6MRJ - chains D and L of the 6 polymer chains in the assembly; structure by X-ray diffraction, 2.80 A resolution.

# Chain D
Name: Nickel-responsive regulator
Organism: Helicobacter pylori (strain ATCC 700392 / 26695)
UniProtKB: O25896 (NIKR_HELPY); residue numbers follow UniProt; this construct covers 1-148
Amino-acid sequence (148 residues; each row starts with the number of its first residue):
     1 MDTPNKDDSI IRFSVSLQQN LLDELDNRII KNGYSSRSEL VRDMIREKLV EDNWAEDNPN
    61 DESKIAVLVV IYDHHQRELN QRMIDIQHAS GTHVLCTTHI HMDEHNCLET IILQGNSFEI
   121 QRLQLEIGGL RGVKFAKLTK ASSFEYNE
Not modelled in the structure: 1-5, 144-148
Bound ions: Ni2+ site 1: His88 (shared with 3 residues of chain A); Ni2+ site 2: His99, His101, Cys107 (shared with 1 residue of chain A); Mg2+: Gly128, Leu130, Val133 (shared with 2 residues of chain C)
UniProt features mapped onto this chain:
  - binding site (Ni(2+)): His88, His99, His101, Cys107

# Chain L
Molecule: 36-nt DNA strand
Sequence (36 nucleotides; numbered 0 to 35; the number before each row is that of its first residue; numbering starts at 0):
     0 GTAATTATTA TTTAAAATGA ATTAGTGTTA TATCTG

# Chain D / chain L interface
Contacting residue pairs (16; chain D residue first):
  Ile10(D) - DA3(L)  phosphate contact
  Arg12(D) - DT4(L)  hydrogen bond to the base
  Arg12(D) - DT5(L)  base contact
  Ser36(D) - DT4(L)  hydrogen bond to the phosphate
  Ser36(D) - DT5(L)  hydrogen bond to the phosphate
  Arg37(D) - DT5(L)  hydrogen bond to the phosphate
  Arg37(D) - DA6(L)  salt bridge to the phosphate
  Ser38(D) - DT4(L)  sugar contact
  Ser38(D) - DT5(L)  hydrogen bond to the phosphate
  Arg42(D) - DT4(L)  salt bridge to the phosphate
  Gln76(D) - DA15(L)  phosphate contact
  Arg77(D) - DA14(L)  sugar contact
  Arg77(D) - DA15(L)  salt bridge to the phosphate
  Arg82(D) - DA14(L)  salt bridge to the phosphate
  Arg131(D) - DA14(L)  sugar contact
  Arg131(D) - DA15(L)  salt bridge to the phosphate

# Overview
10 residues of chain D face 6 of chain L across their interface, with 5 hydrogen bonds and 5 salt bridges.
Polar pairs include Arg12(D)-DT4(L), Ser36(D)-DT4(L) and Ser36(D)-DT5(L). His99(D), His101(D) and Cys107(D)
coordinate Ni2+ site 2. From UniProt: 4 Ni2+-binding residues on chain D.
Chain D is Nickel-responsive regulator (Helicobacter pylori (strain ATCC 700392 / 26695)) and chain L is a
36-nt DNA strand; the structure, Crystal structure of H.pylori NikR in complex with DNA, was determined by
X-ray diffraction.
